2XI8 - chains A and B; structure by X-ray diffraction, 1.21 A resolution.

== Chain A (and B) ==
Molecule: Putative transcription regulator
Organism: Enterococcus faecalis
Notes: chain B of this document is another copy of the same molecule, construct and numbering; everything in this record applies to it too
UniProt: Q8VL32 (Q8VL32_ENTFA); residue numbers follow UniProt; this construct covers 1-66
Sequence (66 residues; numbered 1 to 66; the number before each row is that of its first residue):
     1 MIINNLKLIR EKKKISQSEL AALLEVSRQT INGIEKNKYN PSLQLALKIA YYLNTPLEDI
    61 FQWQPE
What the authors report for this chain:
  - conformationally variable residues (loop rearrangement): Lys38 to Pro41

== Chain A / chain B interface ==
Contacting residue pairs (34; chain A residue first):
  Met1(A) with Gln44(B), hydrogen bond (backbone-side chain)
  Ile2(A) with Leu43(B), hydrophobic; Gln44(B); Leu47(B), hydrophobic
  Pro41(A) with Leu43(B)
  Leu43(A) with Pro41(B); Ala46(B), hydrophobic; Leu57(B), hydrophobic; Phe61(B), hydrophobic
  Gln44(A) with Ile2(B)
  Ala46(A) with Leu43(B), hydrophobic
  Leu47(A) with Ile2(B), hydrophobic; Leu57(B), hydrophobic; Phe61(B); Trp63(B), hydrophobic
  Lys48(A) with Trp63(B)
  Tyr51(A) with Trp63(B), hydrophobic; Pro65(B)
  Tyr52(A) with Trp63(B), hydrophobic; Pro65(B)
  Pro56(A) with Glu58(B)
  Leu57(A) with Leu47(B), hydrophobic; Leu57(B), hydrophobic; Glu58(B), hydrogen bond (backbone-side chain)
  Glu58(A) with Leu47(B); Ala50(B); Pro56(B); Leu57(B), hydrogen bond (side chain-backbone)
  Phe61(A) with Leu47(B)
  Trp63(A) with Gln44(B); Leu47(B), hydrophobic; Lys48(B); Tyr51(B), hydrophobic
  Pro65(A) with Tyr51(B), hydrophobic
Other interface residues (no listed pair), chain A (19 interface residues in all): Ser42, Ala50, Thr55
Other interface residues (no listed pair), chain B (19 interface residues in all): Met1, Asn40, Tyr52, Thr55

== Overview ==
Chain A and chain B each contribute 19 residues to their interface; the contacts include 3 hydrogen bonds.
Polar pairs include Met1(A)-Gln44(B) and Leu57(A)-Glu58(B). From the paper: conformational variability at
Lys38(A).
Chain A and chain B are both Putative transcription regulator (Enterococcus faecalis); the structure, High
resolution structure of native CylR2, was determined by X-ray diffraction (same publication as 2XIU and 2XJ3).
